8YMB - chains C and D of the 4 polymer chains in the assembly; structure by X-ray diffraction, 2.95 A resolution.

# Chain C
Name: Elongin-C
Source organism: Homo sapiens
UniProtKB: Q15369 (ELOC_HUMAN); residues 17-112 here = UniProt positions 17-112
Chain sequence (98 residues; numbered 15 to 112; the number before each row is that of its first residue):
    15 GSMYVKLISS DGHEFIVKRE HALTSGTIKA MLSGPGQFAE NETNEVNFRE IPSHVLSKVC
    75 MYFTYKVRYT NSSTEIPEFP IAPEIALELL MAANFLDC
Disordered / not traced: 15, 48-56
Differences from the reference sequence: expression tag (15-16)

# Chain D
Name: von Hippel-Lindau disease tumor suppressor
Source organism: Homo sapiens
UniProtKB: P40337 (VHL_HUMAN); residues 55-213 here = UniProt positions 55-213
Chain sequence (161 residues; row label = number of the first residue in the row):
    53 GSEAGRPRPV LRSVNSREPS QVIFCNRSPR VVLPVWLNFD GEPQPYPTLP PGTGRRIHSY
   113 RGHLWLFRDA GTHDGLLVNQ TELFVPSLNV DGQPIFANIT LPVYTLKERC LQVVRSLVKP
   173 ENYRRLDIVR SLYEDLEDHP NVQKDLERLT QERIAHQRMG D
Disordered / not traced: 53-60, 209-213
Differences from the reference sequence: expression tag (53-54)
Ligand contacts: shd931 (A1LY0): Arg69, Phe76, Pro86, Trp88, Phe91, Tyr98, Pro99, Thr100, Leu101, Arg107, Ile109, His110, Ser111, Tyr112, His115, Trp117
Reported in the primary citation:
  - binding site for shd931: His110 (from molecular simulation)

# How chain C and chain D interact
Residue-residue contacts - 36 pairs, chain C then chain D:
  Tyr76(C) - Tyr156(D)  hydrogen bond (side chain-backbone)
  Tyr76(C) - Thr157(D)
  Tyr76(C) - Leu158(D)  hydrogen bond (side chain-backbone)
  Tyr83(C) - Val155(D)
  Ser86(C) - Gln132(D)
  Ser87(C) - Gln132(D)
  Ile90(C) - Leu153(D)
  Ile90(C) - Val155(D)  hydrophobic
  Pro91(C) - Leu153(D)
  Glu92(C) - Pro81(D)
  Glu92(C) - Arg82(D)  salt bridge
  Glu92(C) - Leu153(D)
  Glu92(C) - Arg161(D)  salt bridge
  Phe93(C) - Leu158(D)  hydrophobic
  Phe93(C) - Arg161(D)  hydrogen bond (backbone-side chain)
  Ile95(C) - Arg161(D)
  Ile95(C) - Cys162(D)  hydrophobic
  Ile95(C) - Val165(D)  hydrophobic
  Pro97(C) - Leu169(D)  hydrophobic
  Ala100(C) - Val165(D)  hydrophobic
  Ala100(C) - Val166(D)  hydrophobic
  Leu101(C) - Leu178(D)  hydrophobic
  Leu101(C) - Ile180(D)  hydrophobic
  Leu103(C) - Cys162(D)  hydrophobic
  Leu104(C) - Lys159(D)
  Leu104(C) - Cys162(D)
  Leu104(C) - Leu163(D)  hydrophobic
  Leu104(C) - Leu184(D)  hydrophobic
  Met105(C) - Ile180(D)  hydrophobic
  Ala107(C) - Leu158(D)  hydrophobic
  Ala107(C) - Lys159(D)
  Asn108(C) - Lys159(D)
  Asn108(C) - Leu184(D)
  Cys112(C) - Thr157(D)
  Cys112(C) - Leu158(D)  hydrogen bond (backbone-backbone)
  Cys112(C) - Lys159(D)  hydrogen bond (backbone-backbone)
Other interface residues (no listed pair), chain C (24 interface residues in all): Val73, Tyr79, Lys80, Thr84, Asn85, Glu89
Other interface residues (no listed pair), chain D (23 interface residues in all): Thr152, Pro154, Gln164, Asp179, Val181

# In short
24 residues of chain C and 23 residues of chain D are in contact; the contacts include 5 hydrogen bonds and 2
salt bridges. Among the polar pairs are Glu92(C)-Arg82(D), Glu92(C)-Arg161(D) and Tyr76(C)-Tyr156(D). Ligands
of chain D: shd931. The paper reports a binding site for shd931 at His110(D).
Chain C is Elongin-C and chain D is von Hippel-Lindau disease tumor suppressor, both from Homo sapiens; the
structure, The crystal structure of SHD931 in complex with Brd4-BD2 and VCB, was determined by X-ray
diffraction.
